2A74 - chains B and C of the 3 polymer chains in the assembly; structure by X-ray diffraction, 2.40 A resolution.

Chain B:
Molecule: Complement Component C3c
From: Homo sapiens
UniProtKB: P01024 (CO3_HUMAN); residues 727-914 here correspond to UniProt positions 749-936 (UniProt number = residue number + 22)
Chain sequence (188 residues; numbered 727 to 914; the number before each row is that of its first residue):
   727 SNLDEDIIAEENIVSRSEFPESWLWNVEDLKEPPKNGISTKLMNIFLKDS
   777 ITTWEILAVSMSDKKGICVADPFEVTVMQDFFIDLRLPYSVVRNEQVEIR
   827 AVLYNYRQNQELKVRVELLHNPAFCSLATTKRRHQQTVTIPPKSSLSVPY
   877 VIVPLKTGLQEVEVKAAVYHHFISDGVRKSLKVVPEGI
Not modelled in the structure: 727-729, 913-914
What the authors report for this chain:
  - conformationally variable residues: Ser727 to Glu744

Chain C:
Molecule: Complement Component C3c
From: Homo sapiens
Notes: fragment: esidues 1321-1663
UniProtKB: P01024 (CO3_HUMAN); residues 1299-1641 here correspond to UniProt positions 1321-1663 (UniProt number = residue number + 22)
Chain sequence (343 residues; each row starts with the number of its first residue):
  1299 SEETKENEGFTVTAEGKGQGTLSVVTMYHAKAKDQLTCNKFDLKVTIKPA
  1349 PETEKRPQDAKNTMILEICTRYRGDQDATMSILDISMMTGFAPDTDDLKQ
  1399 LANGVDRYISKYELDKAFSDRNTLIIYLDKVSHSEDDCLAFKVHQYFNVE
  1449 LIQPGAVKVYAYYNLEESCTRFYHPEKEDGKLNKLCRDELCRCAEENCFI
  1499 QKSDDKVTLEERLDKACEPGVDYVYKTRLVKVQLSNDFDEYIMAIEQTIK
  1549 SGSDEVQVGQQRTFISPIKCREALKLEEKKHYLMWGLSSDFWGEKPNLSY
  1599 IIGKDTWVEHWPEEDECQDEENQKQCQDLGAFTESMVVFGCPN
Not modelled in the structure: 1299-1334, 1350-1358, 1501-1502
Disulfides: Cys1336-Cys1467, Cys1367-Cys1436, Cys1484-Cys1489, Cys1496-Cys1568, Cys1515-Cys1639, Cys1615-Cys1624

How chain B and chain C interact:
Pairs across the interface - 40 pairs, chain B then chain C:
  Arg819(B) with Glu1487(C), salt bridge
  Asn820(B) with Lys1482(C), hydrogen bond (backbone-side chain); Glu1487(C); Cys1489(C), hydrogen bond
  Gln822(B) with Phe1470(C); Gly1478(C), hydrogen bond (side chain-backbone); Lys1479(C); Leu1480(C), hydrogen bond (side chain-backbone)
  Glu824(B) with Ser1384(C), hydrogen bond; Ala1454(C)
  Arg826(B) with Asp1382(C), salt bridge; Ser1384(C)
  Cys851(B) with Leu1480(C); Asn1481(C); Cys1491(C), disulfide
  Ser852(B) with Leu1480(C); Cys1491(C); Glu1493(C)
  Leu853(B) with Leu1449(C), hydrophobic; Gln1451(C); Glu1493(C)
  Thr855(B) with Glu1493(C)
  Thr856(B) with Lys1602(C), hydrogen bond
  Lys857(B) with Lys1602(C); Asp1603(C), salt bridge
  Arg858(B) with Leu1449(C); Glu1493(C), hydrogen bond (side chain-backbone); Glu1494(C); Asn1495(C)
  His860(B) with Gln1451(C)
  Leu872(B) with Asp1418(C)
  Ser873(B) with Asn1420(C), hydrogen bond (backbone-side chain)
  Pro875(B) with Asn1420(C); Gln1451(C)
  Tyr876(B) with Gln1451(C)
  Val877(B) with Gln1451(C); Pro1452(C); Leu1480(C), hydrophobic
  Leu881(B) with Cys1489(C)
  Glu912(B) with Glu1487(C)
Interface residues without a listed pair, chain B (25 interface residues in all): Val823, Val864, Thr865, Val874, Val879
Interface residues without a listed pair, chain C (26 interface residues in all): Thr1421, Ile1450, Lys1475, Ala1492
Cross-chain cystine bridges: Cys851(B)-Cys1491(C)
Interface features reported in the paper:
  - residue pairs: Cys851(B)-Cys1491(C) (covalent link)

Overview:
25 residues of chain B and 26 residues of chain C are in contact, with 1 disulfide bond, 8 hydrogen bonds and
3 salt bridges. Polar pairs include Arg819(B)-Glu1487(C), Arg826(B)-Asp1382(C) and Lys857(B)-Asp1603(C). The
authors report a contact between Cys851(B) and Cys1491(C). From the paper: conformational variability at
Ser727(B).
Here chain B is Complement Component C3c and chain C is Complement Component C3c, both from Homo sapiens.
Entry 2A74 (Human Complement Component C3c) was determined by X-ray diffraction together with 2A73 from the
same study.
